Entry 1Q6P (X-ray diffraction, 2.30 A resolution); this record covers chain A.

Chain A:
Molecule: Protein-tyrosine phosphatase, non-receptor type 1
From: Homo sapiens
Notes: EC 3.1.3.48; fragment: catalytic domain
UniProtKB: P18031 (PTN1_HUMAN); residues 501-798 here correspond to UniProt positions 1-298 (UniProt number = residue number - 500)
Sequence (310 residues; each row starts with the number of its first residue):
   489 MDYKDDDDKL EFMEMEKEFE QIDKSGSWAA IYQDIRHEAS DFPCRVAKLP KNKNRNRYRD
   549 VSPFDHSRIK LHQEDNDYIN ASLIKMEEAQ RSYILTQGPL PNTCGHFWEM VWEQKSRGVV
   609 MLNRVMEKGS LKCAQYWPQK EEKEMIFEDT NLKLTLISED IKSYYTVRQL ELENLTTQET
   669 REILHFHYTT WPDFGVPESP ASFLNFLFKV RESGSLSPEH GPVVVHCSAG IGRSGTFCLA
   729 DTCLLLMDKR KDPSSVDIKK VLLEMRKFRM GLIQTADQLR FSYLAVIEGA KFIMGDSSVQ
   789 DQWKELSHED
Disordered / not traced: 489-496, 784-798
Sequence notes: cloning artifact (489-500)
Ligand contacts: 213 (4'-((2S)-2-(1H-1,2,3-benzotriazol-1-yl)-3-{4-[difluoro(phosphono)methyl]phenyl}-2-phenylpropyl)-1,1'-biphenyl-3-ylphosphonic acid): Tyr546, Arg547, Asp548, Val549, Lys620, Asp681, Phe682, Cys715, Ser716, Ala717, Gly718, Ile719, Gly720, Arg721, Met758, Gly759, Gln762
Swiss-Prot annotation at these positions:
  - active site: Cys715 (Phosphocysteine intermediate)
  - binding site (substrate): Asp681, Cys715 to Arg721, Gln762
  - modified residue: Met501 (N-acetylmethionine), Tyr520 (Phosphotyrosine), Ser550 (Phosphoserine), Tyr566 (Phosphotyrosine), Cys715 (Cysteine persulfide), Ser742 (Phosphoserine), Ser743 (Phosphoserine)
  - cross-link: Cys715 to Ser716 (N,N-(cysteine-1,S-diyl)serine (Cys-Ser))

Summary:
Chain A binds compound 213. UniProt lists active-site residue Cys715 and 9 substrate-binding residues.
Chain A is Protein-tyrosine phosphatase, non-receptor type 1 (Homo sapiens); the structure, The structure of
phosphotyrosine phosphatase 1B in complex with compound 6, was determined by X-ray diffraction (same
publication as 1Q6J, 1Q6M, 1Q6N, 1Q6S and 1Q6T).
